Entry 4X4I (X-ray diffraction, 2.80 A resolution); this record covers chains D and F of the 6 polymer chains in the assembly.

Chain D:
Name: Regulatory protein
From: Enterobacter sp. RFL1396
UniProt: Q8GGH0 (Q8GGH0_9ENTR); numbering as in UniProt (aligned over 1-79)
Amino-acid sequence (82 residues; each row starts with the number of its first residue; numbers below 1 keep their minus sign (Gly-2 is residue -2)):
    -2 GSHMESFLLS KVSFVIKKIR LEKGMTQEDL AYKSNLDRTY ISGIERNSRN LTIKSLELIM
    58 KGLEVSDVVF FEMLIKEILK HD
Unresolved in the structure: -2 to 1, 78-79
Sequence notes: expression tag (-2 to 0)

Chain F:
Molecule: 35-nt DNA strand
Sequence (35 nucleotides; numbered 1 to 35; the number before each row is that of its first residue):
     1 ATGTTGACTA TAATCACACG GACTATAAGT CACAT
Reported in the primary citation:
  - conformationally variable residues: DT24, DA25

Interface between chain D and chain F:
Pairs across the interface (12):
  Arg17(D) - DT2(F)  salt bridge to the phosphate
  Thr23(D) - DA1(F)  phosphate contact
  Thr23(D) - DT2(F)  phosphate contact
  Gln24(D) - DT2(F)  hydrogen bond to the phosphate
  Gln24(D) - DG3(F)  hydrogen bond to the phosphate
  Glu25(D) - DT2(F)  hydrogen bond to the phosphate
  Arg35(D) - DT2(F)  hydrogen bond to the base
  Arg35(D) - DG3(F)  hydrogen bond to the base
  Thr36(D) - DT4(F)  base contact
  Ser39(D) - DG3(F)  hydrogen bond to the phosphate
  Arg43(D) - DG3(F)  sugar contact
  Arg43(D) - DT4(F)  salt bridge to the phosphate
Also at the interface, not in a pair above, chain D (9 interface residues in all): Thr49
Also at the interface, not in a pair above, chain F (5 interface residues in all): DA12

Overview:
9 residues of chain D face 5 of chain F across their interface, with 6 hydrogen bonds and 2 salt bridges.
Among the polar pairs are Arg35(D)-DT2(F), Arg35(D)-DG3(F) and Gln24(D)-DT2(F). The paper reports
conformational variability at DT24(F) and DA25(F).
Here chain D is Regulatory protein (Enterobacter sp. RFL1396) and chain F is a 35-nt DNA strand. Entry 4X4I
(RADIATION DAMAGE TO THE NUCLEOPROTEIN COMPLEX C.Esp1396I: DOSE (DWD) 44.6 MGy) was determined by X-ray
diffraction, deposited together with 4X4B, 4X4C, 4X4D, 4X4E, 4X4F, 4X4G and 4X4H.
